1M26 - chains C and D of the 8 polymer chains in the assembly; structure by X-ray diffraction, 1.62 A resolution.

# Chain C
Protein: Jacalin, alpha chain
From: Artocarpus integer
Notes: fragment: residues 85-217 of GB sequence entry AA32678
Amino-acid sequence (133 residues; each row starts with the number of its first residue):
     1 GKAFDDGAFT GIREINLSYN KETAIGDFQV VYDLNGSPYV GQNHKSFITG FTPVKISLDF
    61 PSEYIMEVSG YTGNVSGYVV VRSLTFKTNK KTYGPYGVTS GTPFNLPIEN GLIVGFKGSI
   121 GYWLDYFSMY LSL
Construct notes: conflict V98 (Ile182 in 289162)

# Chain D
Protein: Jacalin, beta chain
From: Artocarpus integer
Notes: fragment: residues 64-78 of GB sequence entry AA32678
Amino-acid sequence (17 residues; each row starts with the number of its first residue):
     4 SGISQTVIVG PWGAKSA
Construct notes: conflict S19 (Val77 in 289162), A20 (Ser78 in 289162)

# How chain C and chain D interact
Residue-residue contacts - 28 pairs, chain C then chain D:
  A8(C) - T9(D)
  T72(C) - G16(D)
  V79(C) - G16(D)
  V79(C) - A17(D)
  V81(C) - W15(D)
  F104(C) - W15(D)
  L106(C) - V12(D)  hydrophobic
  D125(C) - G16(D)
  D125(C) - A17(D)  hydrogen bond (backbone-backbone)
  Y126(C) - P14(D)  hydrophobic
  Y126(C) - W15(D)
  Y126(C) - A17(D)
  Y126(C) - S19(D)
  F127(C) - P14(D)
  F127(C) - W15(D)  hydrogen bond (backbone-backbone)
  S128(C) - I11(D)
  S128(C) - V12(D)
  S128(C) - G13(D)
  S128(C) - P14(D)
  M129(C) - V10(D)
  M129(C) - I11(D)
  M129(C) - V12(D)  hydrogen bond (backbone-backbone)
  M129(C) - W15(D)  hydrophobic
  Y130(C) - T9(D)
  Y130(C) - V10(D)
  Y130(C) - I11(D)  hydrophobic
  L131(C) - T9(D)
  L131(C) - V10(D)  hydrogen bond (backbone-backbone)
Other interface residues (no listed pair), chain C (16 interface residues in all): V114, K117, S132

# In short
16 residues of chain C and 10 residues of chain D are in contact; the contacts include 4 hydrogen bonds. The
backbones hydrogen-bond at D125(C)-A17(D), F127(C)-W15(D) and M129(C)-V12(D).
Chain C is Jacalin, alpha chain and chain D is Jacalin, beta chain, both from Artocarpus integer; the
structure, Crystal structure of jacalin-T-antigen complex, was determined by X-ray diffraction.
